PDB entry 4C7O | X-ray diffraction, 2.60 A resolution | chains A and B of the 3 polymer chains in the assembly

== Chain A ==
Molecule: Signal recognition particle protein
Organism: Escherichia coli
Reference sequence: P0AGD7 (SRP54_ECOLI); residue numbers follow UniProt; this construct covers 1-298
Sequence (298 residues; row label = number of the first residue in the row):
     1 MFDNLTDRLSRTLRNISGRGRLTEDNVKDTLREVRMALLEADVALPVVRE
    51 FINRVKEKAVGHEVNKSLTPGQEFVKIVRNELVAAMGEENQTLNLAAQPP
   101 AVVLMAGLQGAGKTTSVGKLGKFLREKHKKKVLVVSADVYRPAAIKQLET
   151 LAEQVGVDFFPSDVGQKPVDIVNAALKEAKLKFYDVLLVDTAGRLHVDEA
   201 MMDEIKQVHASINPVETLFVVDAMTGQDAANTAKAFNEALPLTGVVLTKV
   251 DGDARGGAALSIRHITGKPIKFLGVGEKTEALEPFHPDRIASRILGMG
Not modelled in the structure: 1-3, 297-298
Swiss-Prot annotation at these positions:
  - binding site (GTP): Gly-107 to Thr-114, Asp-190 to Arg-194, Thr-248 to Asp-251
Metal / ion sites: Mg2+: Thr-114 (together with GDP)
Residues lining bound ligands:
  - tetrafluoroaluminate / GDP: Gln-109, Gly-110, Arg-141, Leu-195
  - GDP (guanosine-5'-diphosphate): Leu-108, Gln-109, Gly-110, Ala-111, Gly-112, Lys-113, Thr-114, Thr-115, Lys-119, Arg-141, Gln-147, Thr-248, Lys-249, Asp-251, Gly-274, Val-275, Gly-276, Glu-277
What the authors report for this chain:
  - binding site for GDP: Arg-141, Glu-277
  - binding site for Srp RNA: Glu-277, Lys-278
  - catalytic residues: Glu-277
  - mutagenesis - E277A: decreased catalytic activity
  - conformationally variable residues (side-chain flip): Glu-277
  - mutagenesis - E277Q, E277W: decreased catalytic activity with Srp RNA

== Chain B ==
Molecule: Signal recognition particle receptor ftsy
Organism: Escherichia coli
Notes: fragment: ng domain, residues 224-497
Reference sequence: P10121 (FTSY_ECOLI); residues 30-303 here correspond to UniProt positions 224-497 (UniProt number = residue number + 194)
Sequence (278 residues; row label = number of the first residue in the row):
    26 GKKIDDDLFEELEEQLLIADVGVETTRKIITNLTEGASRKQLRDAEALYG
    76 LLKEEMGEILAKVDEPLNVEGKAPFVILMVGVNGVGKTTTIGKLARQFEQ
   126 QGKSVMLAAGDTFRAAAVEQLQVWGQRNNIPVIAQHTGADSASVIFDAIQ
   176 AAKARNIDVLIADTAGRLQNKSHLMEELKKIVRVMKKLDVEAPHEVMLTI
   226 DASTGQNAVSQAKLFHEAVGLTGITLTKLDGTAKGGVIFSVADQFGIPIR
   276 YIGVGERIEDLRPFKADDFIEALFARED
Not modelled in the structure: 26-29, 301-303
Differences from the reference sequence: expression tag (26-29)
Swiss-Prot annotation at these positions:
  - binding site (GTP): Gly-106 to Thr-113, Asp-188 to Arg-192, Thr-252 to Asp-255
Metal / ion sites: Mg2+: Thr-113 (together with GDP)
Residues lining bound ligands:
  - tetrafluoroaluminate / GDP: Val-107, Asn-108, Gly-109, Val-110, Gly-111, Lys-112, Thr-113, Thr-114, Lys-118, Asp-136, Arg-139, Gln-145, Thr-189, Ala-190, Gly-191, Thr-252, Lys-253, Leu-254, Asp-255, Gly-278, Val-279, Gly-280, Glu-281
  - GDP (guanosine-5'-diphosphate): Asn-108, Gly-109, Arg-139, Leu-193, Lys-196
What the authors report for this chain:
  - binding site for Srp RNA: Phe-138, Asp-165, Ser-168, Phe-171, Asp-172, Gly-191, Leu-199, Glu-202, Lys-205, Arg-208, Lys-212
  - specificity-determining residues: Asp-172
  - binding site for GDP: Arg-139
  - contacts within the chain: Arg-192/Glu-202

== How chain A and chain B interact ==
Contacting residue pairs (55; chain A residue first):
  Arg-35(A) / Glu-38(B)  salt bridge
  Arg-35(A) / Leu-42(B)
  Leu-39(A) / Leu-42(B)  hydrophobic
  Glu-40(A) / Val-48(B)
  Asp-42(A) / Gly-230(B)
  Asp-42(A) / Gln-231(B)  hydrogen bond (side chain-backbone)
  Leu-45(A) / Glu-39(B)
  Arg-49(A) / Glu-39(B)  salt bridge
  Gln-109(A) / Lys-253(B)  hydrogen bond (backbone-side chain)
  Gln-109(A) / Glu-281(B)  hydrogen bond
  Gly-110(A) / Gly-109(B)
  Arg-141(A) / Arg-139(B)
  Arg-141(A) / Gln-145(B)  hydrogen bond
  Pro-142(A) / Gln-145(B)
  Pro-142(A) / Val-148(B)  hydrophobic
  Ala-143(A) / Ala-141(B)
  Ala-143(A) / Gln-145(B)
  Gln-147(A) / Arg-139(B)
  Gln-147(A) / Ala-140(B)
  Gln-147(A) / Ala-141(B)
  Leu-151(A) / Ala-140(B)  hydrophobic
  Leu-195(A) / Asp-255(B)
  Leu-195(A) / Gly-256(B)
  His-196(A) / Thr-257(B)  hydrogen bond
  Val-197(A) / Asp-255(B)
  Val-197(A) / Thr-257(B)
  Met-224(A) / Val-107(B)  hydrophobic
  Met-224(A) / Thr-229(B)
  Met-224(A) / Gly-230(B)  hydrogen bond (backbone-backbone)
  Met-224(A) / Gln-236(B)  hydrogen bond
  Thr-225(A) / Ser-228(B)
  Gly-226(A) / Asp-45(B)
  Gly-226(A) / Ser-228(B)  hydrogen bond (backbone-backbone)
  Gly-226(A) / Gly-230(B)
  Gln-227(A) / Leu-42(B)
  Gln-227(A) / Ile-43(B)
  Gln-227(A) / Asp-45(B)  hydrogen bond (backbone-side chain)
  Asp-228(A) / Asp-45(B)
  Asp-228(A) / Thr-257(B)  hydrogen bond
  Asp-228(A) / Ala-258(B)
  Asn-231(A) / Thr-257(B)
  Lys-249(A) / Asn-108(B)  hydrogen bond (side chain-backbone)
  Asp-251(A) / Leu-193(B)
  Asp-251(A) / Asn-195(B)  hydrogen bond (backbone-side chain)
  Asp-251(A) / Lys-196(B)  salt bridge
  Gly-252(A) / Leu-193(B)
  Gly-252(A) / Asn-195(B)
  Asp-253(A) / Gln-194(B)  hydrogen bond
  Asp-253(A) / Asn-195(B)
  Asp-253(A) / Asn-232(B)  hydrogen bond
  Asp-253(A) / Ser-235(B)  hydrogen bond
  Ala-254(A) / Asn-232(B)
  Glu-277(A) / Asn-108(B)
  Glu-277(A) / Phe-138(B)
  Glu-277(A) / Gly-191(B)
Interface residues without a listed pair, chain A (33 interface residues in all): Leu-108, Lys-146, Thr-150, Asp-222, Lys-278
Interface residues without a listed pair, chain B (38 interface residues in all): Val-110, Glu-144, Trp-149, Arg-152, Asp-226

== Summary ==
33 residues of chain A and 38 residues of chain B are in contact, with 15 hydrogen bonds and 3 salt bridges.
Polar pairs include Arg-35(A)/Glu-38(B), Arg-49(A)/Glu-39(B) and Asp-251(A)/Lys-196(B). From the paper: the
catalytic residue Glu-277(A); E277Q and E277W of chain A reduce catalytic activity with Srp RNA.
Here chain A is Signal recognition particle protein and chain B is Signal recognition particle receptor ftsy,
both from Escherichia coli. Entry 4C7O (The structural basis of FtsY recruitment and GTPase activation by SRP
RNA) was determined by X-ray diffraction.
